PDB entry 8SG5 | X-ray diffraction, 2.80 A resolution | chain A

== Chain A ==
Name: Cytochrome P450 3A5
Organism: Homo sapiens
Notes: EC 1.14.14.1; fragment: unp 24-497
UniProt: P20815 (CP3A5_HUMAN); residues 24-497 here = UniProt positions 24-497
Sequence (480 residues; row label = number of the first residue in the row):
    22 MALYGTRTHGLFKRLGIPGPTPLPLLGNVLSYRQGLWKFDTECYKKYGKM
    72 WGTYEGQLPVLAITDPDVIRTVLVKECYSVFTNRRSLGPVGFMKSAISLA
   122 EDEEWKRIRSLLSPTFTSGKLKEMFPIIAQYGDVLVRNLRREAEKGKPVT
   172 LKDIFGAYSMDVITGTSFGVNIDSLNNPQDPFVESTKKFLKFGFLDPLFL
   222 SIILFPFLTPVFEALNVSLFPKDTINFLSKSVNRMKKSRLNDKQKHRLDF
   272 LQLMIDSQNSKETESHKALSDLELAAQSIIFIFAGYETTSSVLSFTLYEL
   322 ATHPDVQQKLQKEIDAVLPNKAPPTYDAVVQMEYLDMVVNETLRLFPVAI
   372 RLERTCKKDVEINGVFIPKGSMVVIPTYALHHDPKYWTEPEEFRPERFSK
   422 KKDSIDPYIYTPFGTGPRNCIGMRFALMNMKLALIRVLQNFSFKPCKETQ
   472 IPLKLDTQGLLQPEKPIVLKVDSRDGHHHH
Not modelled in the structure: 22, 260-269, 280-287, 497-501
Construct notes: initiating methionine (22); expression tag (23, 498-501)
Ion coordination: heme Fe: Cys-441 (together with clotrimazole)
Small-molecule neighbours:
  - dodecyl nona ethylene glycol ether (CE9): Val-50, Leu-51, Tyr-53, Arg-54, Lys-212, Phe-215, Leu-216, Pro-218, Leu-221, Ser-222, Phe-226, Leu-229, Thr-478
  - clotrimazole (CL6; 1-[(2-chlorophenyl)(diphenyl)methyl]-1H-imidazole), molecule 1: Tyr-53, Gly-56, Leu-57, Glu-76, Arg-106, Phe-213, Gly-214, Phe-215, Leu-216, Asp-217, Phe-220, Leu-221, Thr-478, Gln-479, Gly-480
  - clotrimazole (CL6), molecule 2: Arg-105, Ser-119, Phe-213, Ile-301, Phe-304, Ala-305, Thr-309, Val-369, Ala-370, Cys-441, Gly-480, Leu-481
  - clotrimazole (CL6), molecule 3: Arg-106, Ser-107, Gly-109, Val-111, Ser-119, Leu-120, Phe-213, Asp-217, Phe-220, Leu-240, Phe-241, Ile-301, Phe-304
  - heme (HEM): Arg-105, Ile-118, Ser-119, Trp-126, Arg-130, Phe-137, Phe-302, Ala-305, Gly-306, Thr-309, Thr-310, Val-313, Leu-364, Val-369, Ala-370, Leu-373, Arg-375, Pro-433, Phe-434, Gly-435, Thr-436, Arg-439, Asn-440, Cys-441, Ile-442, Gly-443, Phe-446, Ala-447, Met-451
UniProt features mapped onto this chain:
  - binding site (heme): Cys-441
  - natural variant: Arg-28 (R28C: In allele CYP3A5*8), Gln-200 (Q200R: In allele CYP3A5*4), Ala-337 (A337T: In allele CYP3A5*9), Thr-398 (T398N: In allele CYP3A5*2)
What the authors report for this chain:
  - binding site for clotrimazole: Arg-105, Arg-106, Ser-107, Ser-119, Phe-213, Phe-215, Asp-217, Phe-220, Phe-304, Leu-481
  - conformationally variable residues (side-chain flip): Arg-105, Arg-106, Ser-119, Leu-120, Phe-213, Phe-215, Phe-220, Phe-304, Leu-481
  - contacts within the chain: Phe-210/Phe-304 (pi stacking), Phe-213/Phe-304 (pi stacking), Phe-241/Phe-304 (pi stacking)

== Summary ==
Bound to chain A: heme, 3 copies of clotrimazole and dodecyl nona ethylene glycol ether. UniProt lists
heme-binding residue Cys-441. From the paper: a binding site for clotrimazole at Arg-105, Arg-106 and Ser-107
among others; conformational variability at Arg-105, Arg-106 and Ser-119 among others.
Chain A is Cytochrome P450 3A5 (Homo sapiens); the structure, Cytochrome P450 (CYP) 3A5 crystallized with
clotrimazole, was determined by X-ray diffraction together with 8SPD from the same study.
